6LLF - chains A and B of the 6 polymer chains in the assembly; structure by X-ray diffraction, 1.93 A resolution.

Chain A (and B):
Name: Terminal oxygenase component of carbazole
Organism: Janthinobacterium sp. (strain J3)
Notes: chain B of this document is another copy of the same molecule, construct and numbering; everything in this record applies to it too
UniProt: Q84II6 (Q84II6_JANS3); numbering as in UniProt (aligned over 1-384)
Sequence (392 residues; row label = number of the first residue in the row):
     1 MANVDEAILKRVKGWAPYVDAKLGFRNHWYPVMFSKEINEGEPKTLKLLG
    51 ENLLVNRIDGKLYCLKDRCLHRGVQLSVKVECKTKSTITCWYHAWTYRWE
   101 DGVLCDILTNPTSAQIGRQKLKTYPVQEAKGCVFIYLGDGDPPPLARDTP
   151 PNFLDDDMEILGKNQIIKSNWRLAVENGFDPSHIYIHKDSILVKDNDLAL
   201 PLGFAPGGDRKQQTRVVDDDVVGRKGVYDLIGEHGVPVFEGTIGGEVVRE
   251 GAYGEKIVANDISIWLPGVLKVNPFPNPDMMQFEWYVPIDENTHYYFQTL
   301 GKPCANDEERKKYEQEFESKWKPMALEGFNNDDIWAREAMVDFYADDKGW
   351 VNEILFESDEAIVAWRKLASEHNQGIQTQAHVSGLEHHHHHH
Disordered / not traced: 1, 390-392 (chain B: 1, 391-392)
Sequence notes: expression tag (385-392)
Ion coordination: 2Fe-2S cluster Fe: Cys-69, His-71, Cys-90, His-93; Fe2+: His-183, His-187, Asp-333
Residues lining bound ligands:
  - 2Fe-2S cluster (FES): Cys-69, His-71, Arg-72, Val-74, Cys-90, Tyr-92, His-93, Ala-94, Trp-95
  - 3-(2-hydroxyphenyl)benzene-1,2-diol (WBP): Gly-178, His-183, Ile-184, His-187, Leu-200, Ala-259, Ile-262, Leu-270, Val-272, Phe-275, Gln-282, Glu-284, Tyr-286, Phe-329, Asn-330, Asp-333

Interface between chain A and chain B:
Pairs across the interface - 78 pairs, chain A then chain B:
  Arg-11(A) with His-388(B), hydrogen bond
  Glu-176(A) with Arg-72(B), salt bridge
  Asn-177(A) with Tyr-92(B), hydrogen bond
  Asp-180(A) with His-93(B), salt bridge
  Ser-182(A) with His-93(B); Thr-109(B)
  His-183(A) with Tyr-92(B); His-93(B)
  Tyr-185(A) with Glu-81(B), hydrogen bond; Lys-83(B); Thr-89(B); Cys-90(B); Trp-91(B); Tyr-92(B); Ala-94(B); Leu-108(B); Thr-109(B)
  Ile-186(A) with Trp-91(B); Tyr-92(B)
  Lys-188(A) with Glu-81(B), salt bridge
  Leu-202(A) with Thr-109(B)
  Gly-203(A) with Thr-109(B)
  Phe-204(A) with Thr-109(B), hydrogen bond (backbone-backbone); Asn-110(B)
  Ala-205(A) with Asn-110(B); Thr-112(B)
  Pro-206(A) with Asn-110(B)
  Val-238(A) with Leu-108(B); Pro-111(B)
  Gly-241(A) with Leu-108(B)
  Thr-242(A) with Asp-106(B); Leu-108(B)
  Ile-243(A) with Lys-83(B); Thr-84(B); Thr-87(B); Thr-89(B); Thr-96(B); Asp-106(B); Leu-108(B), hydrophobic
  Gly-244(A) with Asp-106(B), hydrogen bond (backbone-side chain)
  Val-248(A) with Lys-83(B); Thr-84(B); Leu-108(B), hydrophobic
  Trp-335(A) with Val-78(B), hydrophobic; Lys-79(B); Trp-91(B), hydrophobic
  Ala-336(A) with Trp-91(B), hydrophobic
  Ala-339(A) with Val-74(B); Trp-91(B), hydrophobic
  Met-340(A) with Arg-72(B); Val-74(B), hydrophobic; Tyr-92(B)
  Phe-343(A) with Arg-68(B); Arg-72(B); Gly-73(B)
  Tyr-344(A) with Arg-72(B), hydrogen bond
  Asp-346(A) with Ser-383(B)
  Lys-348(A) with Glu-386(B), salt bridge
  Asn-352(A) with Ser-383(B), hydrogen bond (side chain-backbone)
  Glu-353(A) with His-71(B)
  Ile-354(A) with Leu-70(B), hydrogen bond (backbone-backbone); His-71(B), hydrogen bond (backbone-backbone); Trp-95(B); Gln-115(B); Gln-119(B)
  Leu-355(A) with Gln-115(B), hydrogen bond (backbone-side chain)
  Phe-356(A) with His-71(B); Trp-95(B); Ile-107(B), hydrophobic; Thr-109(B); Ser-113(B); Gln-115(B)
  Glu-357(A) with Asn-110(B), hydrogen bond; Ser-113(B), hydrogen bond; Ala-114(B), hydrogen bond (side chain-backbone)
  Asp-359(A) with His-71(B), salt bridge
  Ile-362(A) with Arg-72(B)
  Arg-366(A) with Arg-72(B)
Also at the interface, not in a pair above, chain A (40 interface residues in all): Glu-246, Arg-249, Asp-342
Also at the interface, not in a pair above, chain B (37 interface residues in all): Gln-75, Gly-384, His-387

In short:
The interface between chain A and chain B involves 40 residues on one side and 37 on the other; the contacts
include 13 hydrogen bonds and 5 salt bridges. Polar contacts include Glu-176(A)/Arg-72(B),
Asp-180(A)/His-93(B) and Lys-188(A)/Glu-81(B). Bound to chain A: 2Fe-2S cluster and
3-(2-hydroxyphenyl)benzene-1,2-diol.
Both chains are Terminal oxygenase component of carbazole (Janthinobacterium sp. (strain J3)). Entry 6LLF
(Biphenyl-2,2',3-triol-soaked resting complex of Oxy and Fd in carbazole 1,9a-dioxygenase) was determined by
X-ray diffraction.
